7U7X - chains A and P of the 3 polymer chains in the assembly; structure by X-ray diffraction, 1.65 A resolution.

# Chain A
Molecule: DNA polymerase eta
Source organism: Homo sapiens
Notes: EC 2.7.7.7
Reference sequence: Q9Y253 (POLH_HUMAN); residues 1-432 here = UniProt positions 1-432
Amino-acid sequence (435 residues; row label = number of the first residue in the row; numbers below 1 keep their minus sign (Gly-2 is residue -2)):
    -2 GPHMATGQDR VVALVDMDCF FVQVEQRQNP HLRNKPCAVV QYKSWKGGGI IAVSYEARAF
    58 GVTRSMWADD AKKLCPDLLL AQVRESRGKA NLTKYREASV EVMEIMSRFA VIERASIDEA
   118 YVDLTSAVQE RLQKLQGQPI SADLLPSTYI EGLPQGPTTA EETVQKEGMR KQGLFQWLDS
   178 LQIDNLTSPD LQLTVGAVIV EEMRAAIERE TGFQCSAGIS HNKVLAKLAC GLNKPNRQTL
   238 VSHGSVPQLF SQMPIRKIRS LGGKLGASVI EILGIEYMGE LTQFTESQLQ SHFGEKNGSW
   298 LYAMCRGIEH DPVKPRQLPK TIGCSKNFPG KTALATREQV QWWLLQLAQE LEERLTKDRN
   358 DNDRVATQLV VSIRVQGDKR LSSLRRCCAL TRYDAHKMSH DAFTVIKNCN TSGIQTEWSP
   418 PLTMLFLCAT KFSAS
Not modelled in the structure: 155-159
Sequence notes: expression tag (-2 to 0)
Ion coordination: Mg2+ site 1: Asp13, Asp115, Glu116 (together with XG4) (shared with DT8(P) of chain P); Mg2+ site 2: Asp13, Met14 (together with XG4)
Ligand contacts: XG4 (2'-deoxy-5'-O-[(R)-hydroxy{[(R)-hydroxy(phosphonooxy)phosphoryl]amino}phosphoryl]guanosine): Asp13, Met14, Asp15, Cys16, Phe17, Phe18, Gln38, Ile48, Ala49, Tyr52, Arg55, Arg61, Leu89, Ile114, Asp115, Glu116, Lys231
UniProt features mapped onto this chain:
  - binding site (Mg(2+)): Asp13, Met14, Asp115, Glu116
  - binding site (Mn(2+)): Asp13, Met14, Asp115, Glu116
  - binding site (a 2'-deoxyribonucleoside 5'-triphosphate): Arg61

# Chain P
Molecule: 8-nt DNA strand
Sequence (8 nucleotides; numbered 1 to 8; the number before each row is that of its first residue):
     1 AGCGTCAT
Ion coordination: Mg2+: DT8 (together with XG4) (shared with Asp13(A), Asp115(A), Glu116(A) of chain A)

# Chain A / chain P interface
Contacting residue pairs - 24 pairs, chain A then chain P:
  Arg61(A) - DT8(P)  base contact
  Ser113(A) - DT8(P)  phosphate contact
  Asp115(A) - DT8(P)  phosphate contact
  Glu116(A) - DT8(P)  phosphate contact
  Lys224(A) - DT8(P)  phosphate contact
  Arg256(A) - DA7(P)  hydrogen bond to the phosphate
  Arg256(A) - DT8(P)  salt bridge to the phosphate
  Ser257(A) - DC6(P)  phosphate contact
  Ser257(A) - DA7(P)  hydrogen bond to the phosphate
  Leu258(A) - DA7(P)  phosphate contact
  Gly259(A) - DA7(P)  hydrogen bond to the phosphate
  Gly260(A) - DC6(P)  phosphate contact
  Gly260(A) - DA7(P)  phosphate contact
  Lys261(A) - DT5(P)  salt bridge to the phosphate
  Lys261(A) - DC6(P)  hydrogen bond to the phosphate
  Leu262(A) - DC6(P)  hydrogen bond to the phosphate
  Arg377(A) - DG4(P)  salt bridge to the phosphate
  Leu378(A) - DC6(P)  base contact
  Leu381(A) - DC3(P)  phosphate contact
  Arg382(A) - DG2(P)  sugar contact
  Arg382(A) - DC3(P)  hydrogen bond to the phosphate
  Arg382(A) - DG4(P)  hydrogen bond to the base
  Arg383(A) - DG2(P)  phosphate contact
  Cys384(A) - DG2(P)  hydrogen bond to the phosphate
Interface residues without a listed pair, chain A (21 interface residues in all): Asp13, Ile255, Ser379
Interface residues without a listed pair, chain P (8 interface residues in all): DA1

# Overview
The interface between chain A and chain P involves 21 residues on one side and 8 on the other, with 8 hydrogen
bonds and 3 salt bridges. Polar pairs include Arg382(A)-DG4(P), Arg256(A)-DA7(P) and Ser257(A)-DA7(P). Chain A
binds compound XG4.
Chain A is DNA polymerase eta (Homo sapiens) and chain P is an 8-nt DNA strand; the structure, Human DNA
polymerase eta-DNA-dGMPNPP ternary mismatch complex in 2.0 mM Mg2+ for 600s, was determined by X-ray
diffraction (same publication as 7U72, 7U73, 7U74, 7U75, 7U76, 7U77 and 26 further entries).
